Entry 8XMA (electron microscopy, 2.65 A resolution); this record covers chains B and A.

[Chain B (and A)]
Name: Proton-coupled zinc antiporter SLC30A1
Organism: Homo sapiens
Notes: chain A of this document is another copy of the same molecule, construct and numbering; everything in this record applies to it too
UniProt: Q9Y6M5 (ZNT1_HUMAN); residue numbers follow UniProt; this construct covers 1-507
Amino-acid sequence (530 residues; each row starts with the number of its first residue):
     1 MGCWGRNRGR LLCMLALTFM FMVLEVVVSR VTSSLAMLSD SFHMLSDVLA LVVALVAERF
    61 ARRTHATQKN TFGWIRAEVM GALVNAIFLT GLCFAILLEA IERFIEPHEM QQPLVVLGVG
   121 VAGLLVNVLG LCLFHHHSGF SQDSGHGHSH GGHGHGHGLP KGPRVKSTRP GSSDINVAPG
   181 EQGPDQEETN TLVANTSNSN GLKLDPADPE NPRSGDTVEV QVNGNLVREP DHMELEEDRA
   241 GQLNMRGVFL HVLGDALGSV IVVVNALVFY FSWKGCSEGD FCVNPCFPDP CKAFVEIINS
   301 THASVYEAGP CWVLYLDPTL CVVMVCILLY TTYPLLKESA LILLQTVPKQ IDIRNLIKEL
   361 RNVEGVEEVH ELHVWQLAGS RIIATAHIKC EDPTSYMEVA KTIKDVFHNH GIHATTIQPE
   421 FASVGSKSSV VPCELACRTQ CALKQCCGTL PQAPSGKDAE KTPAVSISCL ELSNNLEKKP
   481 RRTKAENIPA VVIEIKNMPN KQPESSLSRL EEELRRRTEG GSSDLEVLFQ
Not modelled in the structure: 1-5, 138-239, 275-308, 423-428, 448-530 (chain A: 1-5, 137-237, 275-308, 423-428, 448-530)
Differences from the reference sequence: expression tag (508-530)
Metal / ion sites: Zn2+ site 1: Asp47, His251, Asp255; Zn2+ site 2: His370, His387, Glu420, Cys433; Zn2+ site 3: Glu371, His373, Cys446, Cys447; Zn2+ site 4: His408, His413 (shared with Cys437(A) of chain A); Zn2+ site 5: Cys437 (shared with His408(A), His413(A) of chain A)
Residues lining bound ligands:
  - Lauryl Maltose Neopentyl Glycol (AV0), molecule 1: Val53, Val56, Ala57, Arg59, Phe60, Lys69, Trp74, Ala77, Met80, Gly81, Val84
  - Lauryl Maltose Neopentyl Glycol (AV0), molecule 2: Tyr333, Leu336, Lys337, Ala340, Leu341, Leu344
Swiss-Prot annotation at these positions:
  - region: His146 to Gly158 (6 X 2 AA approximate repeats of H-G)
  - binding site (Zn(2+)): His43, Asp47, His251, Asp255
  - modified residue: Ser506 (Phosphoserine)
  - glycosylation: Asn299 (N-linked (GlcNAc...) asparagine)
  - mutagenesis: Asn299 (N299A: Loss of N-glycosylation. No effect on localization to the plasma membrane. Increased stability at the plasma membrane. No effect on resistance to zinc-induced cytotoxicity)
What the authors report for this chain:
  - Zn2+ coordination: Asp47, His251, Asp255
  - conformationally variable residues (side-chain flip): Ser41 to Ser46

[Interface between chain B and chain A]
Pairs across the interface - 124 pairs, chain B then chain A:
  Leu35(B) - Ile105(A)  hydrophobic
  Ser39(B) - Glu102(A)
  His43(B) - Glu102(A)  salt bridge
  Leu45(B) - Leu98(A)  hydrophobic
  Leu49(B) - Phe94(A)  hydrophobic
  Thr64(B) - Cys447(A)
  Gln68(B) - Ile353(A)
  Gln68(B) - Arg354(A)  hydrogen bond (side chain-backbone)
  Lys69(B) - Thr346(A)
  Lys69(B) - Val347(A)  hydrogen bond (backbone-backbone)
  Asn70(B) - Leu344(A)
  Asn70(B) - Gln345(A)
  Asn70(B) - Thr346(A)  hydrogen bond (side chain-backbone)
  Thr71(B) - Val347(A)
  Thr71(B) - Ile353(A)
  Thr71(B) - Leu372(A)
  Thr71(B) - His373(A)
  Thr71(B) - Val374(A)  hydrogen bond (side chain-backbone)
  Thr71(B) - Cys447(A)
  Phe72(B) - Gln345(A)
  Phe72(B) - His373(A)
  Phe72(B) - Trp375(A)
  Phe72(B) - Cys447(A)
  Arg76(B) - Arg76(A)
  Arg76(B) - Leu343(A)  hydrogen bond (side chain-backbone)
  Arg76(B) - Leu344(A)
  Arg76(B) - Gln345(A)  hydrogen bond
  Ala77(B) - Leu344(A)
  Met80(B) - Leu83(A)  hydrophobic
  Leu83(B) - Leu83(A)  hydrophobic
  Val84(B) - Ile87(A)  hydrophobic
  Ile87(B) - Val84(A)  hydrophobic
  Ile87(B) - Ile87(A)  hydrophobic
  Phe94(B) - Leu49(A)  hydrophobic
  Leu98(B) - Phe42(A)
  Leu98(B) - His43(A)
  Glu102(B) - His43(A)  salt bridge
  Ile105(B) - Leu35(A)  hydrophobic
  Ile105(B) - Leu38(A)  hydrophobic
  Ile105(B) - Phe42(A)  hydrophobic
  Ala340(B) - Met80(A)
  Leu341(B) - Lys69(A)
  Leu343(B) - Arg76(A)  hydrogen bond (backbone-side chain)
  Leu343(B) - Met80(A)  hydrophobic
  Leu343(B) - Leu343(A)
  Leu344(B) - Trp74(A)  hydrophobic
  Leu344(B) - Arg76(A)
  Leu344(B) - Ala77(A)
  Leu344(B) - Met80(A)  hydrophobic
  Gln345(B) - Asn70(A)
  Gln345(B) - Phe72(A)
  Gln345(B) - Arg76(A)  hydrogen bond
  Gln345(B) - Gln345(A)  hydrogen bond
  Gln345(B) - Trp375(A)
  Gln345(B) - Leu377(A)
  Thr346(B) - Lys69(A)
  Thr346(B) - Asn70(A)
  Thr346(B) - Trp74(A)
  Val347(B) - Lys69(A)  hydrogen bond (backbone-backbone)
  Val347(B) - Thr71(A)
  Ile353(B) - Gln68(A)  hydrogen bond (backbone-side chain)
  Ile353(B) - Thr71(A)
  Arg354(B) - Gln68(A)
  Leu372(B) - Thr71(A)
  His373(B) - Thr71(A)
  His373(B) - Phe72(A)
  Val374(B) - Thr71(A)  hydrogen bond (backbone-side chain)
  Trp375(B) - Phe72(A)
  Trp375(B) - Gln345(A)
  Ser380(B) - Leu443(A)
  Ser380(B) - Lys444(A)  hydrogen bond
  Arg381(B) - Ala442(A)  hydrogen bond (side chain-backbone)
  Arg381(B) - Leu443(A)
  Arg381(B) - Gln445(A)  hydrogen bond (side chain-backbone)
  Ile383(B) - Cys446(A)  hydrophobic
  Thr385(B) - Thr416(A)
  His387(B) - Thr415(A)
  His387(B) - Thr416(A)  hydrogen bond
  Pro393(B) - Pro393(A)
  Tyr396(B) - Pro419(A)
  Tyr396(B) - Phe421(A)  hydrophobic
  Met397(B) - Glu420(A)
  Met397(B) - Phe421(A)
  Ala400(B) - Leu435(A)  hydrophobic
  Lys401(B) - Glu434(A)  hydrogen bond (side chain-backbone)
  Lys401(B) - Leu435(A)
  Lys404(B) - Leu435(A)
  His408(B) - Cys437(A)  hydrogen bond
  His408(B) - Thr439(A)
  His413(B) - Cys437(A)  hydrogen bond
  His413(B) - Lys444(A)
  Ala414(B) - Cys446(A)
  Thr415(B) - His387(A)  hydrogen bond (backbone-side chain)
  Thr415(B) - Gln418(A)
  Thr416(B) - Ala386(A)
  Thr416(B) - His387(A)  hydrogen bond
  Thr416(B) - Thr416(A)
  Thr416(B) - Gln418(A)
  Ile417(B) - Gln418(A)  hydrogen bond (backbone-side chain)
  Gln418(B) - Thr415(A)
  Gln418(B) - Thr416(A)
  Gln418(B) - Ile417(A)  hydrogen bond (side chain-backbone)
  Pro419(B) - Pro419(A)
  Phe421(B) - Tyr396(A)  hydrophobic
  Phe421(B) - Met397(A)
  Glu434(B) - Met397(A)
  Leu435(B) - Ala400(A)  hydrophobic
  Leu435(B) - Lys401(A)
  Leu435(B) - Lys404(A)
  Cys437(B) - His408(A)  hydrogen bond
  Cys437(B) - His413(A)  hydrogen bond
  Thr439(B) - His408(A)
  Ala442(B) - Arg381(A)  hydrogen bond (backbone-side chain)
  Leu443(B) - Asp238(A)
  Leu443(B) - Ser380(A)
  Leu443(B) - Arg381(A)
  Lys444(B) - Ser380(A)  hydrogen bond
  Lys444(B) - His413(A)
  Gln445(B) - Arg381(A)
  Cys446(B) - Phe72(A)  hydrophobic
  Cys446(B) - Ala414(A)
  Cys447(B) - Thr64(A)
  Cys447(B) - Thr71(A)
  Cys447(B) - Phe72(A)
Also at the interface, not in a pair above, chain B (75 interface residues in all): Leu38, Phe42, Trp74, Ile75, Lys349, Asp352, Leu377, Ala386, Glu420, Ala436, Arg438
Also at the interface, not in a pair above, chain A (74 interface residues in all): Ser39, Ala66, Ile101, Ala340, Leu341, Ile383, Thr385, Asp405, Arg438

[Overview]
75 residues of chain B and 74 residues of chain A are in contact, with 27 hydrogen bonds and 2 salt bridges.
Among the polar pairs are His43(B)-Glu102(A), Gln68(B)-Arg354(A) and Asn70(B)-Thr346(A). Ligands of chain B:
Lauryl Maltose Neopentyl Glycol. The paper reports Zn2+ coordination by Asp47(B), His251(B) and Asp255(B);
conformational variability at Ser41(B).
Chain B and chain A are both Proton-coupled zinc antiporter SLC30A1 (Homo sapiens); the structure, Cryo-EM
structure of human ZnT1 WT, in the presence of zinc, was determined by electron microscopy (same publication
as 8XM6, 8XMF, 8XMJ and 8XN1).
